6ZUD - chain A; structure by X-ray diffraction, 1.10 A resolution.

Chain A:
Protein: Copper-containing nitrite reductase
From: Achromobacter cycloclastes
Notes: EC 1.7.2.1
UniProt: P25006 (NIR_ACHCY); residues 7-340 here correspond to UniProt positions 45-378 (UniProt number = residue number + 38)
Amino-acid sequence (334 residues; each row starts with the number of its first residue):
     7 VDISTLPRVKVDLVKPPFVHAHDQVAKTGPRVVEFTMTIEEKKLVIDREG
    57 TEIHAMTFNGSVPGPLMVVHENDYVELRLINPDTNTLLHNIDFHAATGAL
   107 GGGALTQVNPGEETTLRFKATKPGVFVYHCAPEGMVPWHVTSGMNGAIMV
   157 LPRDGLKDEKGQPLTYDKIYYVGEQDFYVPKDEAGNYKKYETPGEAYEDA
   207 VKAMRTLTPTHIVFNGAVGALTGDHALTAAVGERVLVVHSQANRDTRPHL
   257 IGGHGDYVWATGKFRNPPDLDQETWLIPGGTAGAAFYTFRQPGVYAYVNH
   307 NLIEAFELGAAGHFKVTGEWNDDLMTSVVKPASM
Not modelled in the structure: 340
Metal / ion sites: Cu ion site 1: His-95, Cys-136, His-145, Met-150; Cu ion site 2: His-100, His-135, His-306 (together with nitrite ion)
Small-molecule neighbours:
  - malonate ion (MLI): Gly-225, Thr-228, Phe-312, Ala-317, His-319
  - nitrite ion (NO2): Asp-98, His-100, His-135, His-255, Ile-257, His-306, Leu-308
UniProt features mapped onto this chain:
  - binding site (Cu cation): His-95, His-100, His-135, Cys-136, His-145, Met-150, His-306
What the authors report for this chain:
  - catalytic residues: Asp-98 (citing earlier work)

In short:
Bound to chain A: nitrite ion and malonate ion. His-95, Cys-136, His-145 and Met-150 coordinate Cu ion site 1.
His-100, His-135 and His-306 coordinate Cu ion site 2. From UniProt: 7 Cu cation-binding residues. From the
paper: the catalytic residue Asp-98.
Chain A is Copper-containing nitrite reductase (Achromobacter cycloclastes); the structure, Cu nitrite
reductase from Achromobacter cycloclastes: MSOX series at 170K, dose point 3, was determined by X-ray
diffraction (same publication as 6ZU6, 6ZUA, 6ZUB and 6ZUT).
